8UKS - chains A and I of the 13 polymer chains in the assembly; structure by X-ray diffraction, 3.40 A resolution.

[Chain A]
Protein: DNA-directed RNA polymerase II subunit RPB1
Source organism: Saccharomyces cerevisiae S288C
Notes: EC 2.7.7.6
Reference sequence: P04050 (RPB1_YEAST); residues 1-1733 here = UniProt positions 1-1733
Chain sequence (1733 residues; each row starts with the number of its first residue):
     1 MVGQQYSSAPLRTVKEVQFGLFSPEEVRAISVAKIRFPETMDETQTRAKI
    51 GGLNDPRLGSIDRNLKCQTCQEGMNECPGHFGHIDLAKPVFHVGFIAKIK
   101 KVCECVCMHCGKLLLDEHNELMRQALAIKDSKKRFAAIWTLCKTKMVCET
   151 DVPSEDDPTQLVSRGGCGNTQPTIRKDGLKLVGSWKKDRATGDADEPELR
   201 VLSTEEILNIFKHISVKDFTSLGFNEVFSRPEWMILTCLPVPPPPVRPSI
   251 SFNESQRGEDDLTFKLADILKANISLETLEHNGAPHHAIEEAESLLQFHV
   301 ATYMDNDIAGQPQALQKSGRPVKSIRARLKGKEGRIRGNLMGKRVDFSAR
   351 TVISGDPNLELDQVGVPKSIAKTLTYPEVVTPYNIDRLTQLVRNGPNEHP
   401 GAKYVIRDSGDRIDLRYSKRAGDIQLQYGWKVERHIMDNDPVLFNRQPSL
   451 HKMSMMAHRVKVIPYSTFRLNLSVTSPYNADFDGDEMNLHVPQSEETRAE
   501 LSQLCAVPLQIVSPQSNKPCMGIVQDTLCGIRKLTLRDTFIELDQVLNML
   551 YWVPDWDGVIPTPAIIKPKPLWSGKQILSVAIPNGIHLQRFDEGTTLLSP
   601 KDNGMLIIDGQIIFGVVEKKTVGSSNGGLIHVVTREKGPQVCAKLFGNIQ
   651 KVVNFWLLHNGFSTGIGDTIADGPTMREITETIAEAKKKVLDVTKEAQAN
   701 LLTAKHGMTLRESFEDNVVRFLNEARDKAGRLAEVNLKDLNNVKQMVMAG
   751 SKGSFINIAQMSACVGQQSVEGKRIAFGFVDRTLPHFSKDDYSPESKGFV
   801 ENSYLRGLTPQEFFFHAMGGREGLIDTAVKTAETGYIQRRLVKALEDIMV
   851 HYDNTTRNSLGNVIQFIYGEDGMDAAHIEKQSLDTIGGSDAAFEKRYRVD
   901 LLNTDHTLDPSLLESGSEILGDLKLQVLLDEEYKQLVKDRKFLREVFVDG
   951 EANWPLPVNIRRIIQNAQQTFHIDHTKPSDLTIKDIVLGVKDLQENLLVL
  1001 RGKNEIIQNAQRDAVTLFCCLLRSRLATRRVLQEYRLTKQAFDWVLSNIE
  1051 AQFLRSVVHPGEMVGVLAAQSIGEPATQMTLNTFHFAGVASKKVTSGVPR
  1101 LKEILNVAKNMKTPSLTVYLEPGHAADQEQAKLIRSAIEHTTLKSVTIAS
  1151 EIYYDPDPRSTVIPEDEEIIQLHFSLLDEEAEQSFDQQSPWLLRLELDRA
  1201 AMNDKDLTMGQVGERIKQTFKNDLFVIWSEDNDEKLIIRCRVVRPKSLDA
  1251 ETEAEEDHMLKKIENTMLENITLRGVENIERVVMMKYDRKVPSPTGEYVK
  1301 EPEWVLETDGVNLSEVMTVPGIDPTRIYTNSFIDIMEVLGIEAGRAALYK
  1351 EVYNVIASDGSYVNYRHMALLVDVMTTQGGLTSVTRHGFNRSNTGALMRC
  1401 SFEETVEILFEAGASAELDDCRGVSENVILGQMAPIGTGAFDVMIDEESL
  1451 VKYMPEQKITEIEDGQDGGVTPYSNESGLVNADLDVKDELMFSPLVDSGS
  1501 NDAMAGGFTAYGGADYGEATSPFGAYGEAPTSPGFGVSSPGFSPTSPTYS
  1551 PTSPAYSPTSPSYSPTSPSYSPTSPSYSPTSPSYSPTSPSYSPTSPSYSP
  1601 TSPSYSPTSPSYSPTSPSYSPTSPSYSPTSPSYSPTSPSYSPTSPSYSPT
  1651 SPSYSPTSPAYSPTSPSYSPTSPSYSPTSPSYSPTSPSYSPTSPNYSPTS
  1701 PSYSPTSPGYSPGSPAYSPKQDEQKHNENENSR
Disordered / not traced: 1-2, 154-160, 187-198, 250-256, 1086-1094, 1177-1187, 1244-1256, 1447-1733
Metal / ion sites: Zn2+ site 1: C67, C70, C77, H80; Zn2+ site 2: C107, C110, C148, C167; Mg2+ site 1: D481, D483 (together with CTP); Mg2+ site 2: D483, D485
Ligand contacts: CTP (cytidine-5'-triphosphate): R446, P448, N479, D481, D483, Q1078, L1081, N1082
Swiss-Prot annotation at these positions:
  - region: P248 to D260 (Lid loop), N306 to K323 (Rudder loop), P810 to E822 (Bridging helix)
  - binding site (Zn(2+)): C67, C70, C77, H80, C107, C110, C148, C167
  - binding site (Mg(2+)): D481, D483, D485
  - modified residue: T1471 (Phosphothreonine)
  - cross-link (Glycyl lysine isopeptide (Lys-Gly)): K695 (interchain with G-Cter in ubiquitin), K1246 (interchain with G-Cter in ubiquitin), K1350 (interchain with G-Cter in ubiquitin)

[Chain I]
Protein: DNA-directed RNA polymerase II subunit RPB9
Source organism: Saccharomyces cerevisiae S288C
Reference sequence: P27999 (RPB9_YEAST); numbering as in UniProt (aligned over 1-122)
Chain sequence (122 residues; each row starts with the number of its first residue):
     1 MTTFRFCRDCNNMLYPREDKENNRLLFECRTCSYVEEAGSPLVYRHELIT
    51 NIGETAGVVQDIGSDPTLPRSDRECPKCHSRENVFFQSQQRRKDTSMVLF
   101 FVCLSCSHIFTSDQKNKRTQFS
Disordered / not traced: 1, 120-122
Metal / ion sites: Zn2+ site 1: C7, C10, C29, C32; Zn2+ site 2: C75, C78, C103, C106
Swiss-Prot annotation at these positions:
  - zinc finger: C7 to C32 (C4-type), S71 to T111 (TFIIS-type)
  - binding site (Zn(2+)): C7, C10, C29, C32, C75, C78, C103, C106
  - modified residue: S40 (Phosphoserine)

[How chain A and chain I interact]
Residue-residue contacts (56):
  A697(A) - M97(I)
  Q698(A) - M97(I)
  Q698(A) - L99(I)
  Q698(A) - S112(I)  hydrogen bond (backbone-side chain)
  A699(A) - D113(I)
  A699(A) - Q114(I)
  N700(A) - V98(I)
  N700(A) - D113(I)  hydrogen bond
  N700(A) - K115(I)  hydrogen bond (backbone-side chain)
  L701(A) - Q114(I)
  T709(A) - K93(I)
  R711(A) - Q87(I)  hydrogen bond
  R711(A) - T95(I)  hydrogen bond (side chain-backbone)
  R711(A) - S96(I)  hydrogen bond (side chain-backbone)
  R711(A) - M97(I)
  F714(A) - M97(I)  hydrophobic
  D781(A) - R91(I)  salt bridge
  R782(A) - T67(I)
  S788(A) - T67(I)  hydrogen bond (side chain-backbone)
  S788(A) - P69(I)
  K789(A) - T67(I)  hydrogen bond
  K789(A) - P69(I)
  D790(A) - F86(I)
  D790(A) - Q87(I)  hydrogen bond (side chain-backbone)
  Y792(A) - Q87(I)
  Y792(A) - M97(I)  hydrophobic
  K1144(A) - L48(I)
  T1147(A) - L48(I)
  T1147(A) - I49(I)
  I1148(A) - E47(I)
  I1148(A) - L48(I)  hydrogen bond (backbone-backbone)
  I1148(A) - I49(I)  hydrogen bond (backbone-backbone)
  A1149(A) - H46(I)
  S1150(A) - R45(I)
  S1150(A) - H46(I)  hydrogen bond (backbone-backbone)
  E1151(A) - L42(I)
  E1151(A) - Y44(I)
  E1151(A) - R45(I)  salt bridge
  I1152(A) - L42(I)
  I1152(A) - V43(I)  hydrogen bond (backbone-backbone)
  I1152(A) - Y44(I)  hydrogen bond (backbone-backbone)
  Y1153(A) - P41(I)
  Y1153(A) - L42(I)  hydrophobic
  Y1154(A) - E18(I)  hydrogen bond
  Y1154(A) - N23(I)  hydrogen bond
  Y1154(A) - R24(I)  hydrogen bond (side chain-backbone)
  Y1154(A) - L25(I)  hydrophobic
  Y1154(A) - P41(I)  hydrogen bond (backbone-backbone)
  P1156(A) - N23(I)  hydrogen bond (backbone-side chain)
  V1162(A) - P41(I)  hydrophobic
  P1190(A) - E18(I)
  W1191(A) - V43(I)  hydrophobic
  D1257(A) - P16(I)
  K1261(A) - Y44(I)
  E1264(A) - H46(I)  salt bridge
  L1268(A) - L48(I)  hydrophobic
Other interface residues (no listed pair), chain A (33 interface residues in all): K695, D1157
Other interface residues (no listed pair), chain I (32 interface residues in all): D65, L68, R73

[Summary]
The interface between chain A and chain I involves 33 residues on one side and 32 on the other; the contacts
include 19 hydrogen bonds and 3 salt bridges. Polar pairs include D781(A)-R91(I), E1151(A)-R45(I) and
E1264(A)-H46(I). Bound to chain A: CTP.
Here chain A is DNA-directed RNA polymerase II subunit RPB1 and chain I is DNA-directed RNA polymerase II
subunit RPB9, both from Saccharomyces cerevisiae S288C. Entry 8UKS (RNA polymerase II elongation complex with
Fapy-dG lesion soaking with CTP before chemistry) was determined by X-ray diffraction together with 8UKQ,
8UKR, 8UKT and 8UKU from the same study.
